2ZVM - chains B and C of the 6 polymer chains in the assembly; structure by X-ray diffraction, 2.30 A resolution.

Chain B (and C):
Protein: Proliferating cell nuclear antigen
Source organism: Homo sapiens
Notes: chain C of this document is another copy of the same molecule, construct and numbering; everything in this record applies to it too
Reference sequence: P12004 (PCNA_HUMAN); numbering as in UniProt (aligned over 1-261)
Amino-acid sequence (261 residues; numbered 1 to 261; the number before each row is that of its first residue):
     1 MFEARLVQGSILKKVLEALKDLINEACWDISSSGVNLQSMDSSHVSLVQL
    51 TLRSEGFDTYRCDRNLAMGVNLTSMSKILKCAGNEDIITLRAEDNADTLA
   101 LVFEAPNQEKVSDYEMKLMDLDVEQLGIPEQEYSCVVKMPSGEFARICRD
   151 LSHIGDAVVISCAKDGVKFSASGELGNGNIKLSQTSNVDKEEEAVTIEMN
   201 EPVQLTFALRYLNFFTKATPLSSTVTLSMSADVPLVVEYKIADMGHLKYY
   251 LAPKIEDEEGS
Unresolved in the structure: 186-193, 256-261 (chain C: 187-193, 257-261)

How chain B and chain C interact:
Contacting residue pairs (33):
  Ser-74(B) / Leu-175(C)
  Ile-78(B) / Leu-175(C)  hydrophobic
  Lys-80(B) / Arg-146(C)  hydrogen bond (backbone-side chain)
  Cys-81(B) / Arg-146(C)
  Cys-81(B) / Asp-150(C)
  Ala-82(B) / Arg-146(C)
  Gly-83(B) / Arg-146(C)
  Glu-109(B) / Lys-181(C)
  Glu-109(B) / Leu-182(C)
  Glu-109(B) / Ser-183(C)  hydrogen bond (backbone-backbone)
  Glu-109(B) / Thr-185(C)  hydrogen bond
  Lys-110(B) / Glu-143(C)  salt bridge
  Lys-110(B) / Ile-180(C)
  Lys-110(B) / Lys-181(C)
  Lys-110(B) / Leu-182(C)
  Val-111(B) / Asn-179(C)
  Val-111(B) / Ile-180(C)
  Val-111(B) / Lys-181(C)  hydrogen bond (backbone-backbone)
  Ser-112(B) / Asn-179(C)
  Ser-112(B) / Ile-180(C)
  Asp-113(B) / Gly-178(C)
  Asp-113(B) / Asn-179(C)  hydrogen bond (backbone-backbone)
  Asp-113(B) / Lys-181(C)  salt bridge
  Tyr-114(B) / Ile-154(C)  hydrophobic
  Tyr-114(B) / Asn-177(C)
  Tyr-114(B) / Gly-178(C)
  Tyr-114(B) / Ile-180(C)
  Glu-115(B) / Gly-176(C)
  Glu-115(B) / Asn-177(C)  hydrogen bond (backbone-backbone)
  Met-116(B) / Leu-175(C)
  Lys-117(B) / Gly-173(C)
  Lys-117(B) / Glu-174(C)  hydrogen bond (side chain-backbone)
  Lys-117(B) / Leu-175(C)  hydrogen bond (backbone-backbone)
Interface residues without a listed pair, chain B (16 interface residues in all): Lys-77
Interface residues without a listed pair, chain C (19 interface residues in all): Ile-147, Leu-151, His-153

Summary:
Chain B and chain C form an interface of 16 and 19 residues respectively; the contacts include 8 hydrogen
bonds and 2 salt bridges. Polar pairs include Lys-110(B)/Glu-143(C), Asp-113(B)/Lys-181(C) and
Lys-80(B)/Arg-146(C).
Chain B and chain C are both Proliferating cell nuclear antigen (Homo sapiens); the structure, Crystal
structure of PCNA in complex with DNA polymerase iota fragment, was determined by X-ray diffraction, deposited
together with 2ZVK and 2ZVL.
